Entry 6ML8 (X-ray diffraction, 2.92 A resolution); this record covers chains A and H of the 4 polymer chains in the assembly.

== Chain A ==
Name: Hemagglutinin
From: Influenza A virus
UniProt: Q2IBI1 (Q2IBI1_9INFA); residues 18-343 here = UniProt positions 18-343
Sequence (330 residues; numbered 14 to 343; the number before each row is that of its first residue):
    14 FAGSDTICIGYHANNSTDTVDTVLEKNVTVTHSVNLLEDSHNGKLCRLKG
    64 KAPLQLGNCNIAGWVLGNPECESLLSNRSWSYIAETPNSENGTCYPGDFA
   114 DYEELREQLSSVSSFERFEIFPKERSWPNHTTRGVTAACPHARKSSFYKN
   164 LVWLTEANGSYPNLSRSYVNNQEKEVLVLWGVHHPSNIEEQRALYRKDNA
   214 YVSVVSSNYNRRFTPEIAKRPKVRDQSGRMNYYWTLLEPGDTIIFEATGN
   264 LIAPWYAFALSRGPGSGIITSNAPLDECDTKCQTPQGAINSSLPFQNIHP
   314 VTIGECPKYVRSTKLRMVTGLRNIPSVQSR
Unresolved in the structure: 14-18, 340-343
Differences from the reference sequence: expression tag (14-17)
Disulfide bonds: Cys-59/Cys-291, Cys-72/Cys-84, Cys-107/Cys-152, Cys-295/Cys-319
Covalently attached groups: N-acetylglucosamine (NAG) linked to Asn-90, Asn-104, Asn-176

== Chain H ==
Name: C05 antibody Fab heavy chain
From: Homo sapiens
Notes: antibody fragment or engineered binder
Sequence (247 residues; row label = number of the first residue in the row; a row labelled like 27A-27E holds insertion residues (27A, then the next letters in order)):
     1 EVQLQESGGGLVQPGESLRLSCVGSGS
27A-27E SFGES
    28 TLSYYAVSWVRQAPGKGLEWLSIIN
   52A A
    53 GGGDIDYADSVEGRFTISRDNSKETLYLQM
82A-82C TNL
    83 RVEDTGVYYCAKHMSMQQ
100A-100P VVSAGWERADLVGDAF
   101 DVWGQGTMVTVSSASTKGPSVFPLAPSSKSTSGGTAALGCLVKDYFPEPV
   151 TVSWNSGALTSGVHTFPAVLQSSGLYSLSSVVTVPSSSLGTQTYICNVNH
   201 KPSNTKVDKRVEPKSCHHHHHH
Unresolved in the structure: 127-134, 190-192, 214-222
Disulfide bonds: Cys-22/Cys-92, Cys-140/Cys-196

== How chain A and chain H interact ==
Pairs across the interface - 34 pairs, chain A then chain H:
  Tyr-108(A) / Ala-100D(H)  hydrogen bond (side chain-backbone)
  Thr-144(A) / Arg-100H(H)  hydrogen bond
  Arg-146(A) / Glu-100G(H)
  Arg-146(A) / Arg-100H(H)
  Arg-146(A) / Ala-100I(H)  hydrogen bond (backbone-backbone)
  Arg-146(A) / Asp-100J(H)  salt bridge
  Gly-147(A) / Trp-100F(H)
  Gly-147(A) / Glu-100G(H)
  Val-148(A) / Gly-100E(H)
  Val-148(A) / Trp-100F(H)
  Val-148(A) / Glu-100G(H)  hydrogen bond (backbone-backbone)
  Val-148(A) / Arg-100H(H)
  Val-148(A) / Ala-100I(H)
  Thr-149(A) / Gly-100E(H)  hydrogen bond (side chain-backbone)
  Ser-158(A) / Glu-100G(H)
  Trp-166(A) / Ala-100D(H)
  Trp-166(A) / Gly-100E(H)
  Trp-166(A) / Trp-100F(H)
  Thr-168(A) / Trp-100F(H)
  Glu-202(A) / Gly-27C(H)
  Glu-202(A) / Glu-27D(H)
  Glu-203(A) / Ser-100C(H)  hydrogen bond
  Glu-203(A) / Ala-100D(H)
  Arg-205(A) / Gly-27C(H)
  Ala-206(A) / Phe-27B(H)
  Ala-206(A) / Gly-27C(H)
  Ala-206(A) / Met-98(H)
  Leu-207(A) / Val-100A(H)  hydrophobic
  Leu-207(A) / Trp-100F(H)  hydrophobic
  Arg-209(A) / Phe-27B(H)
  Arg-209(A) / Met-98(H)
  Gln-239(A) / Ala-100D(H)
  Gln-239(A) / Gly-100E(H)  hydrogen bond (side chain-backbone)
  Ser-240(A) / Ser-100C(H)
Other interface residues (no listed pair), chain A (22 interface residues in all): Ala-150, Glu-169, Asn-171, His-196, Asn-200
Other interface residues (no listed pair), chain H (14 interface residues in all): Met-96
From the paper, about this interface:
  - epitope / paratope residues, chain A: Tyr-108(A), Thr-144(A), Arg-146(A), Val-148(A), Ser-158(A), Glu-203(A), Ser-240(A)

== Overview ==
22 residues of chain A face 14 of chain H across their interface; the contacts include 7 hydrogen bonds and 1
salt bridge. Polar pairs include Arg-146(A)/Asp-100J(H), Tyr-108(A)/Ala-100D(H) and Thr-144(A)/Arg-100H(H).
N-acetylglucosamine is covalently linked to Asn-90(A), Asn-104(A) and Asn-176(A). From the paper:
epitope/paratope residues Tyr-108(A), Thr-144(A) and Arg-146(A) among others.
Chain A is Hemagglutinin (Influenza A virus) and chain H is C05 antibody Fab heavy chain (Homo sapiens); the
structure, Crystal structure of hemagglutinin from H1N1 Influenza A virus A/Denver/57 bound to the C05
antibody, was determined by X-ray diffraction (same publication as 7JPD).
